Entry 3HS0 (X-ray diffraction, 3.00 A resolution); this record covers chains G and I of the 4 polymer chains in the assembly.

# Chain G
Protein: Cobra venom factor
Organism: Naja kaouthia
Reference sequence: Q91132 (CO3_NAJKA); residues 711-962 here correspond to UniProt positions 733-984 (UniProt number = residue number + 22)
Sequence (252 residues; numbered 711 to 962; the number before each row is that of its first residue):
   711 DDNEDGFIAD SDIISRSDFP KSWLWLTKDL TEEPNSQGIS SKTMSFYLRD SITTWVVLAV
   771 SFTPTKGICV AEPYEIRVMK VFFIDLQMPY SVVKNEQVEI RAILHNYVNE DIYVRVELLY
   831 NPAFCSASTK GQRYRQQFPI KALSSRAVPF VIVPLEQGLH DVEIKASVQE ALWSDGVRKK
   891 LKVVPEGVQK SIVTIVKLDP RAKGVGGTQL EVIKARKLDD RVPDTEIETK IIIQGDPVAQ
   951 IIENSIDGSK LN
Not modelled in the structure: 711-714, 948-962
Swiss-Prot annotation at these positions:
  - region: Glu-714 to Ser-725 (Factor B binding site)

# Chain I
Protein: Complement factor B
Organism: Homo sapiens
Notes: EC 3.4.21.47
Reference sequence: P00751 (CFAB_HUMAN); residues 1-739 here correspond to UniProt positions 26-764 (UniProt number = residue number + 25)
Sequence (741 residues; row label = number of the first residue in the row):
     1 TPWSLARPQG SCSLEGVEIK GGSFRLLQEG QALEYVCPSG FYPYPVQTRT CRSTGSWSTL
    61 KTQDQKTVRK AECRAIHCPR PHDFENGEYW PRSPYYNVSD EISFHCYDGY TLRGSANRTC
   121 QVNGRWSGQT AICDNGAGYC SNPGIPIGTR KVGSQYRLED SVTYHCSRGL TLRGSQRRTC
   181 QEGGSWSGTE PSCQDSFMYD TPQEVAEAFL SSLTETIEGV DAEDGHGPGE QQKRKIVLDP
   241 SGSMNIYLVL DGSGSIGASD FTGAKKCLVN LIEKVASYGV KPRYGLVTYA TYPKIWVKVS
   301 EADSSNADWV TKQLNEINYE DHKLKSGTNT KKALQAVYSM MSWPDDVPPE GWNRTRHVII
   361 LMTDGLHNMG GDPITVIDEI RDLLYIGKDR KNPREDYLDV YVFGVGPLVN QVNINALASK
   421 KDNEQHVFKV KDMENLEDVF YQMIDESQSL SLCGMVWEHR KGTDYHKQPW QAKISVIRPS
   481 KGHESCMGAV VSEYFVLTAA HCFTVDDKEH SIKVSVGGEK RDLEIEVVLF HPNYNINGKK
   541 EAGIPEFYDY DVALIKLKNK LKYGQTIRPI CLPCTEGTTR ALRLPPTTTC QQQKEELLPA
   601 QDIKALFVSE EEKKLTRKEV YIKNGDKKGS CERDAQYAPG YDKVKDISEV VTPRFLCTGG
   661 VSPYADPNTC RGDSGGPLIV HKRSRFIQVG VISWGVVDVC KNQKRQKQVP AHARDFHINL
   721 FQVLPWLKEK LQDEDLGFLA A
Not modelled in the structure: 1-10, 217-232, 345-346, 479-482, 506-509, 741
Cystine bridges: Cys-12/Cys-51, Cys-37/Cys-73, Cys-78/Cys-120, Cys-106/Cys-133, Cys-140/Cys-180, Cys-166/Cys-193, Cys-453/Cys-571, Cys-486/Cys-502, Cys-574/Cys-590, Cys-631/Cys-657, Cys-670/Cys-700
Glycans and other covalent adducts: N-acetylglucosamine (NAG) linked to Asn-97, Asn-117
Differences from the reference sequence: engineered mutation Gly-254 (Asp279 in P00751), Asp-260 (Asn285 in P00751); insertion (740-741)
Metal / ion sites: Mg2+: Ser-253, Ser-255, Thr-328 (shared with 1 residue of chain H)
Swiss-Prot annotation at these positions:
  - active site (Charge relay system): His-501, Asp-551, Ser-674
  - binding site (Mg(2+)): Ser-253, Ser-255, Thr-328
  - binding site (Mn(2+)): Ser-253, Ser-255, Thr-328
  - site: Arg-234, Lys-235 (Cleavage)
  - glycosylation: Asn-97 (N-linked (GlcNAc...) asparagine), Asn-117 (N-linked (GlcNAc...) asparagine), Lys-266 (N-linked (Glc) (glycation) lysine), Asn-353 (N-linked (GlcNAc...) asparagine)
What the authors report for this chain:
  - mutagenesis - D254G/N260D: increased stability in response to pro-convertase (citing earlier work)

# Chain G / chain I interface
Contacting residue pairs - 28 pairs, chain G then chain I:
  Ile-724(G) with Arg-80(I); Pro-94(I)
  Ser-727(G) with Arg-150(I)
  Asp-728(G) with Asp-83(I); Arg-92(I), salt bridge
  Trp-733(G) with Glu-88(I); Tyr-107(I)
  Leu-734(G) with Glu-88(I), hydrogen bond (backbone-side chain); Tyr-107(I)
  Trp-735(G) with Tyr-107(I); Asp-108(I), hydrogen bond (backbone-backbone)
  Leu-736(G) with Cys-106(I); Asp-108(I)
  Thr-737(G) with Asp-108(I), hydrogen bond
  Ser-755(G) with Trp-90(I)
  Phe-756(G) with Trp-90(I)
  Tyr-757(G) with Trp-90(I); Pro-91(I); Arg-92(I)
  Leu-758(G) with Arg-92(I), hydrogen bond (backbone-side chain)
  Arg-759(G) with Gly-87(I); Glu-88(I), salt bridge; Arg-92(I); Tyr-107(I), hydrogen bond
  Asp-760(G) with Arg-92(I), salt bridge
  Asp-871(G) with Arg-150(I), salt bridge
  Arg-888(G) with Arg-150(I)
  Glu-938(G) with Arg-157(I), salt bridge
Also at the interface, not in a pair above, chain G (20 interface residues in all): Ser-732, Tyr-830, Leu-869
Also at the interface, not in a pair above, chain I (17 interface residues in all): His-82, Val-152, His-165, Arg-168

# Summary
20 residues of chain G and 17 residues of chain I are in contact, with 5 hydrogen bonds and 5 salt bridges.
Polar pairs include Asp-728(G)/Arg-92(I), Arg-759(G)/Glu-88(I) and Asp-760(G)/Arg-92(I). N-acetylglucosamine
is covalently linked to Asn-97(I) and Asn-117(I). The paper reports that D254G/N260D of chain I increase
stability in response to pro-convertase.
Chain G is Cobra venom factor (Naja kaouthia) and chain I is Complement factor B (Homo sapiens); the
structure, Cobra Venom Factor (CVF) in complex with human factor B, was determined by X-ray diffraction
together with 3HRZ from the same study.
